PDB entry 8ZR4 | electron microscopy, 1.90 A resolution | chains B and K of the 12 polymer chains in the assembly

== Chain B ==
Molecule: 4N2C402_Fab_L
Organism: Homo sapiens
Amino-acid sequence (113 residues; row label = number of the first residue in the row):
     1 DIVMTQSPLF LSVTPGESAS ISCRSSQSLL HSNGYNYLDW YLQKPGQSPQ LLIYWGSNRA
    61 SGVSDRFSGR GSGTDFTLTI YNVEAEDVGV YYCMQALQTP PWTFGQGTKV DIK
Not modelled in the structure: 1, 113
Disulfide bonds: C23-C93
Residues lining bound ligands: N-acetylglucosamine (NAG; 2-acetamido-2-deoxy-beta-D-glucopyranose): G16, S18, N82

== Chain K ==
Molecule: Neuraminidase
Organism: Influenza A virus
Notes: EC 3.2.1.18
UniProt: A0A346HBH4 (A0A346HBH4_9INFA); residues 1-393 here correspond to UniProt positions 77-469 (UniProt number = residue number + 76)
Amino-acid sequence (393 residues; numbered 1 to 393; the number before each row is that of its first residue):
     1 ICPKPAEYRN WSKPQCGITG FAPFSKDNSI RLSAGGDIWV TREPYVSCDP DKCYQFALGQ
    61 GTTINNVHSN NTARDRTPHR TLLMNELGVP FHLGTKQVCI AWSSSSCHDG KAWLHVCITG
   121 DDKNATASFI YNGRLVDSVV SWSKDILRTQ ESECVCINGT CTVVMTDGNA TGKADTKILF
   181 IEEGKIVHTS KLSGSAQHVE ECSCYPRYPG VRCVCRDNWK GSNRPIVDIN IKDHSIVSSY
   241 VCSGLVGDTP RKTDSSSSSH CLNPNNEKGG HGVKGWAFDD GNDVWMGRTI NETSRLGYET
   301 FKVVEGWSNP KSKLQINRQV IVDRGDRSGY SGIFSVEGKS CINRCFYVEL IRGRKEETEV
   361 LWTSNSIVVF CGTSGTYGTG SWPDGADLNL MHI
Not modelled in the structure: 1-5, 392-393
Disulfide bonds: C16-C341, C48-C53, C99-C117, C107-C154, C156-C161, C202-C215, C204-C213, C242-C261, C345-C371
Ion coordination: Ca2+: D217, G221, D248, G269, H271
Residues lining bound ligands:
  - N-acetylglucosamine (NAG; 2-acetamido-2-deoxy-beta-D-glucopyranose), molecule 1: N70, N71, L361
  - N-acetylglucosamine (NAG), molecule 2: N291, E292, T293, S294, L296

== Chain B / chain K interface ==
Contacting residue pairs - 7 pairs, chain B then chain K:
  R59(B) with D323(K), salt bridge
  D65(B) with R318(K), salt bridge; V320(K); R324(K), salt bridge
  R66(B) with R324(K)
  Y81(B) with R324(K); G325(K)
Other interface residues (no listed pair), chain B (5 interface residues in all): N82
Other interface residues (no listed pair), chain K (7 interface residues in all): I290, E292

== Overview ==
5 residues of chain B and 7 residues of chain K are in contact; the contacts include 3 salt bridges. Polar
pairs include R59(B)-D323(K), D65(B)-R318(K) and D65(B)-R324(K). One N-acetylglucosamine molecule is bound
between chain B and chain K. Chain K binds N-acetylglucosamine.
Chain B is 4N2C402_Fab_L (Homo sapiens) and chain K is Neuraminidase (Influenza A virus); the structure,
Cryo-EM structure of the N2-4N2C402 complex at a resolution of 1.9 angstrom, was determined by electron
microscopy.
